Entry 2C4X (X-ray diffraction, 2.00 A resolution); this record covers chain A.

== Chain A ==
Name: Endoglucanase
Source organism: Clostridium thermocellum
Notes: fragment: c-terminal pkd and cbm44 domains, residues 1353-1601
UniProt: P71140 (P71140_CLOTM); residues 1-249 here correspond to UniProt positions 1353-1601 (UniProt number = residue number + 1352)
Amino-acid sequence (260 residues; row label = number of the first residue in the row; numbers below 1 keep their minus sign (Mse-2 is residue -2)):
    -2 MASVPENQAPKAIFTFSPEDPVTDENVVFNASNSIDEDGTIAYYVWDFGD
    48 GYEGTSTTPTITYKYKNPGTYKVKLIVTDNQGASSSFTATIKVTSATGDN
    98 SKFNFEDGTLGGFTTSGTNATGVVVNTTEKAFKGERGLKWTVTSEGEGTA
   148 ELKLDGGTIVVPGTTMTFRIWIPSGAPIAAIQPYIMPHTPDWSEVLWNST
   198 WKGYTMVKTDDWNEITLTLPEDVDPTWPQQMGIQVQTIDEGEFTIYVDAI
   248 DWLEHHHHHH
Unresolved in the structure: -2 to 1, 252-257
Differences from the reference sequence: engineered mutation Val42 (Ala1394 in P71140)
Modified positions: Mse-2 (selenomethionine); Mse163, Mse183, Mse203, Mse228 (selenomethionine; parent Met)
Ion coordination: Ca2+ site 1: Asn4, Gln5, Asp33, Asp35, Asp76; Ca2+ site 2: Asp96, Asn101, Glu103, Lys130, Arg133, Asp245

== In short ==
Asn4, Gln5, Asp33, Asp35 and Asp76 form the Ca2+ site 1. Asp96, Asn101, Glu103, Lys130, Arg133 and Asp245 form
the Ca2+ site 2.
Chain A is Endoglucanase (Clostridium thermocellum); the structure, Structural basis for the promiscuous
specificity of the carbohydrate- binding modules from the beta-sandwich super family, was determined by X-ray
diffraction together with 2C24 and 2C26 from the same study.
